7U4D - chains E and J of the 22 polymer chains in the assembly; structure by electron microscopy, 8.10 A resolution (very low resolution: no residue pairs are listed; an interface is given only as per-side residue counts).

== Chain E ==
Protein: Histone H3-like centromeric protein A
From: Homo sapiens
UniProt: P49450 (CENPA_HUMAN); numbering as in UniProt (aligned over 1-140)
Sequence (140 residues; numbered 1 to 140; the number before each row is that of its first residue):
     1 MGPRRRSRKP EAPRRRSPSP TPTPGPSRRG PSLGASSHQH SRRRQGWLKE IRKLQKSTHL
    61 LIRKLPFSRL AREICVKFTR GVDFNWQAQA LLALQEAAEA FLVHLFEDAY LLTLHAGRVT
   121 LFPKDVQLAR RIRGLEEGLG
Not modelled in the structure: 1-44, 136-140
UniProt features mapped onto this chain:
  - region: Gln39 to Leu54 (Important for flexibility of DNA ends that protrude from nucleosomes)
  - modified residue: Gly2 (N,N,N-trimethylglycine), Ser7 (Phosphoserine), Ser17 (Phosphoserine), Ser19 (Phosphoserine), Ser27 (Phosphoserine), Ser68 (Phosphoserine)
  - mutagenesis: Ser7 (S7A: Induces a delay at the terminal stage of cytokinesis and chromosome misalignment during mitosis due to a defect in kinetochore attachment to microtubules), Ser17 (S17A: Impaired mitotic chromosome congression and chromosome segregation; when associated with A-19), Ser19 (S19A: Impaired mitotic chromosome congression and chromosome segregation; when associated with A-17), Ser68 (S68A: No effect on interaction with HJURP. Impairs localization at centromeres; S68E/Q: Impairs interaction with HJURP, association with chromatin and localization at centromeres), Arg80 to Gly81 (Impairs retention at centromeres, but not targeting to centromeres), His104 (H104G: Reduces location at centromeres. Abolishes location at centromeres; when associated with C-112), Leu112 (L112C: No effect on location at centromeres. Abolishes location at centromeres; when associated with G-104)

== Chain J ==
Molecule: 147-nt DNA strand
Sequence (147 nucleotides; numbered -73 to 73; the number before each row is that of its first residue; numbers below 1 keep their minus sign (DA-73 is residue -73)):
   -73 ATCGGATGTA TATATCTGAC ACGTGCCTGG AGACTAGGGA GTAATCCCCT TGGCGGTTAA
   -13 AACGCGGGGG ACAGCGCGTA CGTGCGTTTA AGCGGTGCTA GAGCTGTCTA CGACCAATTG
    47 AGCGGCCTCG GCACCGGATT CTCAGAT
Not modelled in the structure: -73 to -70, 70-73

== Chain E / chain J interface ==
At this resolution (8 A) residue pairs are not listed: 11 residues of chain E and 7 of chain J lie at the interface.

== Overview ==
The interface between chain E and chain J involves 11 residues on one side and 7 on the other. Curated
annotation (UniProt) lists 8 mutagenesis sites on chain E.
Here chain E is Histone H3-like centromeric protein A (Homo sapiens) and chain J is a 147-nt DNA strand. Entry
7U4D (CryoEM structure of CENP-N promoted nucleosome stacks with CENP-A and 601 DNA sequence) was determined
by electron microscopy, deposited together with 7U46 and 7U47.
